Entry 8T9R (electron microscopy, 3.40 A resolution); this record covers chains C and D of the 8 polymer chains in the assembly.

Chain C (and D):
Name: Mature major capsid protein
From: Escherichia phage T4
Notes: chain D of this document is another copy of the same molecule, construct and numbering; everything in this record applies to it too
UniProt: P04535 (CAPSH_BPT4); residues 66-521 here = UniProt positions 66-521
Chain sequence (456 residues; each row starts with the number of its first residue):
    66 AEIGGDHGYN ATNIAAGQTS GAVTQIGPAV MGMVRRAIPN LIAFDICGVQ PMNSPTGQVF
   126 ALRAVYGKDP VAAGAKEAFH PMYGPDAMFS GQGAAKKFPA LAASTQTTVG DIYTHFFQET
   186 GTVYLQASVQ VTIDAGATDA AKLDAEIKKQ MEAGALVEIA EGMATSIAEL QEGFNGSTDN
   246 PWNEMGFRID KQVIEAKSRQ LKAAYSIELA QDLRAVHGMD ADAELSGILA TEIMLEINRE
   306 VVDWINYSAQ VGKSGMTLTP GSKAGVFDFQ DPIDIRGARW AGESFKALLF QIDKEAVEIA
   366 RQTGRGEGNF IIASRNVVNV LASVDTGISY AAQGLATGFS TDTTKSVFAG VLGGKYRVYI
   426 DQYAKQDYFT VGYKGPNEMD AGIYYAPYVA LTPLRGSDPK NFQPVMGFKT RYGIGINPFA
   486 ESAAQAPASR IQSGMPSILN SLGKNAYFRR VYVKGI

How chain C and chain D interact:
Contacting residue pairs (181; chain C residue first):
  Asp71(C) - Glu260(D)
  His72(C) - Thr121(D)
  His72(C) - Glu260(D)
  Tyr74(C) - Glu260(D)
  Tyr74(C) - Ala261(D)  hydrogen bond (side chain-backbone)
  Tyr74(C) - Lys262(D)
  Tyr74(C) - Met500(D)  hydrophobic
  Ala76(C) - Val258(D)  hydrophobic
  Ala76(C) - Ile496(D)
  Ala76(C) - Gln497(D)
  Ala76(C) - Ser498(D)
  Ile79(C) - Thr121(D)
  Ile79(C) - Val258(D)  hydrophobic
  Ile79(C) - Ile259(D)
  Ile79(C) - Glu260(D)
  Ile79(C) - Met500(D)  hydrophobic
  Ala80(C) - Ile496(D)  hydrophobic
  Pro93(C) - Thr121(D)
  Pro93(C) - Gly122(D)
  Pro93(C) - Gln123(D)  hydrogen bond (backbone-backbone)
  Ala94(C) - Ser119(D)
  Ala94(C) - Thr121(D)
  Ala94(C) - Gly122(D)
  Ala94(C) - Gln123(D)  hydrogen bond (backbone-side chain)
  Val95(C) - Gln123(D)
  Val95(C) - Phe125(D)  hydrophobic
  Met96(C) - Gln115(D)  hydrogen bond (backbone-side chain)
  Met96(C) - Gly122(D)
  Met96(C) - Gln123(D)  hydrogen bond (backbone-backbone)
  Met96(C) - Ile259(D)  hydrophobic
  Met96(C) - Met444(D)
  Gly97(C) - Val124(D)
  Gly97(C) - Phe125(D)  hydrogen bond (backbone-backbone)
  Met98(C) - Phe125(D)
  Val99(C) - Phe125(D)  hydrogen bond (backbone-backbone)
  Val99(C) - Ala126(D)
  Val99(C) - Leu127(D)  hydrogen bond (backbone-backbone)
  Val99(C) - Met444(D)  hydrophobic
  Val99(C) - Phe484(D)
  Arg100(C) - Leu127(D)
  Arg100(C) - Arg370(D)  hydrogen bond (backbone-side chain)
  Arg100(C) - Phe484(D)
  Arg101(C) - Arg128(D)
  Arg101(C) - Glu142(D)  salt bridge
  Arg101(C) - Phe144(D)
  Arg101(C) - His145(D)  hydrogen bond
  Arg101(C) - Pro146(D)
  Arg101(C) - Ser487(D)
  Ala102(C) - Gly369(D)
  Ala102(C) - Arg370(D)
  Ile103(C) - Phe144(D)  hydrophobic
  Glu260(C) - Thr230(D)
  Lys262(C) - Glu226(D)  salt bridge
  Lys262(C) - Met228(D)
  Ser263(C) - Gly227(D)
  Ser263(C) - Met228(D)  hydrogen bond (backbone-backbone)
  Ser263(C) - Thr230(D)
  Ser263(C) - Ala233(D)
  Arg264(C) - Ala152(D)  hydrogen bond (side chain-backbone)
  Arg264(C) - Ser155(D)  hydrogen bond
  Arg264(C) - Gly156(D)
  Arg264(C) - Glu226(D)
  Arg264(C) - Gly227(D)
  Gln265(C) - Ser155(D)  hydrogen bond (backbone-backbone)
  Gln265(C) - Ala233(D)  hydrogen bond (side chain-backbone)
  Gln265(C) - Gln236(D)
  Gln265(C) - Trp247(D)
  Leu266(C) - Ser155(D)
  Leu266(C) - Trp247(D)
  Leu266(C) - Asn248(D)
  Leu266(C) - Met250(D)  hydrophobic
  Lys267(C) - Glu237(D)  salt bridge
  Lys267(C) - Trp247(D)
  Lys267(C) - Asn248(D)  hydrogen bond (backbone-backbone)
  Lys267(C) - Glu249(D)
  Lys267(C) - Met250(D)
  Ala269(C) - Glu249(D)
  Leu278(C) - Phe252(D)  hydrophobic
  Leu278(C) - Ile254(D)  hydrophobic
  His282(C) - Phe125(D)
  Leu290(C) - Phe252(D)  hydrophobic
  Ile293(C) - Ala129(D)  hydrophobic
  Ile293(C) - Phe144(D)
  Ile293(C) - Met250(D)  hydrophobic
  Ile293(C) - Gly251(D)
  Leu294(C) - Met250(D)  hydrophobic
  Thr296(C) - Phe144(D)
  Glu297(C) - Phe144(D)
  Glu297(C) - Pro150(D)
  Glu297(C) - Met250(D)
  Leu300(C) - Phe144(D)  hydrophobic
  Glu301(C) - Asp151(D)
  Glu301(C) - Phe154(D)  hydrogen bond (side chain-backbone)
  Glu301(C) - Ser155(D)  hydrogen bond
  Arg304(C) - Pro150(D)
  Glu305(C) - Ala225(D)
  Glu305(C) - Glu226(D)
  Glu305(C) - Gly227(D)  hydrogen bond (side chain-backbone)
  Asp308(C) - Ala152(D)
  Asp308(C) - Glu223(D)
  Asp308(C) - Ala225(D)
  Trp309(C) - Ile224(D)  hydrophobic
  Trp309(C) - Ala225(D)  hydrogen bond (side chain-backbone)
  Trp309(C) - Glu226(D)
  Asn311(C) - Glu223(D)
  Tyr312(C) - Gln191(D)  hydrogen bond
  Tyr312(C) - Val222(D)  hydrophobic
  Tyr312(C) - Glu223(D)
  Tyr312(C) - Ile224(D)  hydrophobic
  Val331(C) - Glu217(D)
  Phe334(C) - Arg341(D)
  Gln335(C) - Thr324(D)
  Arg344(C) - Arg344(D)
  Trp345(C) - Arg341(D)
  Trp345(C) - Gly342(D)
  Trp345(C) - Ala343(D)
  Trp345(C) - Glu348(D)
  Ala346(C) - Arg341(D)  hydrogen bond (backbone-backbone)
  Phe350(C) - Arg341(D)
  Phe350(C) - Phe355(D)  hydrophobic
  Arg380(C) - Val362(D)
  Arg380(C) - Arg366(D)
  Asn381(C) - Met321(D)
  Asn381(C) - Lys359(D)
  Asn384(C) - Lys359(D)
  Ala387(C) - Ile393(D)
  Ser388(C) - Phe355(D)
  Asp390(C) - Ile393(D)
  Tyr395(C) - Tyr395(D)  hydrophobic
  Ala396(C) - Tyr395(D)
  Ala397(C) - Ser394(D)
  Ala397(C) - Tyr395(D)
  Gln398(C) - Lys351(D)  hydrogen bond (side chain-backbone)
  Gln398(C) - Ala352(D)
  Gln398(C) - Phe355(D)
  Gln398(C) - Gly392(D)
  Gly399(C) - Gly392(D)
  Leu400(C) - Asp358(D)
  Leu400(C) - Thr391(D)  hydrogen bond (backbone-backbone)
  Leu400(C) - Ile393(D)
  Leu400(C) - Leu417(D)  hydrophobic
  Leu400(C) - Gly418(D)
  Ala401(C) - Asp358(D)  hydrogen bond (backbone-side chain)
  Ala401(C) - Lys420(D)  hydrogen bond (backbone-side chain)
  Thr402(C) - Lys420(D)
  Thr406(C) - Val362(D)
  Asp407(C) - Ala365(D)
  Asp407(C) - Gly371(D)
  Asp407(C) - Glu372(D)
  Thr409(C) - Gly369(D)
  Thr409(C) - Arg370(D)  hydrogen bond (side chain-backbone)
  Thr409(C) - Gly371(D)
  Tyr428(C) - His145(D)  hydrogen bond (side chain-backbone)
  Tyr428(C) - Pro146(D)
  Tyr428(C) - Tyr148(D)
  Tyr428(C) - Gly149(D)
  Tyr428(C) - Pro150(D)
  Ala429(C) - Thr185(D)
  Lys430(C) - Phe182(D)
  Lys430(C) - Thr185(D)  hydrogen bond (side chain-backbone)
  Lys430(C) - Thr187(D)
  Lys430(C) - Val188(D)
  Lys430(C) - Lys213(D)
  Lys430(C) - Met216(D)
  Gln431(C) - Lys213(D)
  Gln431(C) - Glu217(D)  hydrogen bond
  Phe473(C) - Trp247(D)
  Lys474(C) - Trp247(D)
  Arg476(C) - Thr230(D)
  Tyr477(C) - Gly227(D)
  Ile503(C) - Gly175(D)
  Ile503(C) - Gln191(D)
  Leu507(C) - Ser193(D)
  Arg515(C) - Glu223(D)  salt bridge
  Tyr517(C) - Met216(D)
  Lys519(C) - Glu217(D)  salt bridge
  Gly520(C) - Thr324(D)
  Gly520(C) - Arg341(D)  hydrogen bond (backbone-side chain)
  Ile521(C) - Thr324(D)
  Ile521(C) - Arg341(D)  hydrogen bond (backbone-side chain)
  Ile521(C) - Lys359(D)  hydrogen bond (backbone-side chain)
Interface residues without a listed pair, chain C (91 interface residues in all): Gly92, Pro104, Ala261, Ala268, Leu274, Met284, Ile298, Val385, Val389, Lys410, Gly472, Pro501
Interface residues without a listed pair, chain D (100 interface residues in all): Met117, Tyr131, Ala143, Met153, Lys256, Pro325, Ile338, Leu354, Ala396, Ala489

In short:
91 residues of chain C and 100 residues of chain D are in contact; the contacts include 33 hydrogen bonds and
5 salt bridges. Polar pairs include Arg101(C)-Glu142(D), Lys262(C)-Glu226(D) and Lys267(C)-Glu237(D).
Both chains are Mature major capsid protein (Escherichia phage T4). Entry 8T9R (T4 highly immunogenic outer
capsid protein C-terminal domain bound to a vertex-proximal gp23* capsomer of the ...) was determined by
electron microscopy, deposited together with 8T1X.
